Entry 5ELD (X-ray diffraction, 1.40 A resolution); this record covers chains B and C of the 5 polymer chains in the assembly.

Chain B (and C):
Molecule: Cholera enterotoxin B subunit
From: Vibrio cholerae O1
Notes: chain C of this document is another copy of the same molecule, construct and numbering; everything in this record applies to it too
UniProt: Q57193 (Q57193_VIBCL); residues 1-103 here correspond to UniProt positions 22-124 (UniProt number = residue number + 21)
Chain sequence (103 residues; each row starts with the number of its first residue):
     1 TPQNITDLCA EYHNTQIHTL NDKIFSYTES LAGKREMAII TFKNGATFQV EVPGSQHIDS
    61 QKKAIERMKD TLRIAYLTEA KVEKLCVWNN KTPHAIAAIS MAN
Disulfide bonds: Cys9-Cys86
Metal / ion sites: Na+: Cys9, Tyr12, Thr15 (shared with 1 residue of chain A)
What the authors report for this chain:
  - binding site for alpha-L-fucopyranose: Gln3
  - binding site for 2-acetamido-2-deoxy-alpha-D-glucopyranose: Gly45

Chain B / chain C interface:
Pairs across the interface (59; chain B residue first):
  Thr1(B) with Arg35(C); Met37(C); Gln49(C); Thr92(C)
  Pro2(B) with Arg35(C); Ile39(C); Pro93(C)
  Gln3(B) with Ile39(C); Thr47(C); Thr92(C); Pro93(C)
  Ile5(B) with Thr28(C)
  Leu8(B) with Ser30(C); Arg35(C)
  Glu11(B) with Arg35(C), salt bridge
  Tyr12(B) with Ala32(C); Gly33(C), hydrogen bond (side chain-backbone); Arg35(C)
  Ile58(B) with Lys34(C)
  Ser60(B) with Glu36(C), hydrogen bond
  Gln61(B) with Leu31(C), hydrogen bond (side chain-backbone); Ala32(C); Gly33(C); Glu36(C)
  Lys63(B) with Lys62(C)
  Ala64(B) with Leu31(C), hydrophobic
  Arg67(B) with Glu29(C); Glu66(C), salt bridge; Lys69(C); Asp70(C), salt bridge; Arg73(C), hydrogen bond (backbone-side chain)
  Met68(B) with Glu29(C), hydrogen bond (backbone-side chain); Leu31(C), hydrophobic
  Asp70(B) with Arg73(C)
  Thr71(B) with Glu29(C), hydrogen bond; Arg73(C), hydrogen bond
  Ile74(B) with Leu77(C), hydrophobic
  Thr78(B) with Leu77(C)
  Ala80(B) with Leu77(C), hydrophobic
  Trp88(B) with Leu31(C), hydrophobic
  Ile96(B) with Leu31(C)
  Ala97(B) with Ser30(C); Leu31(C), hydrogen bond (backbone-backbone); Ala32(C)
  Ala98(B) with Glu29(C); Ser30(C)
  Ile99(B) with Tyr27(C); Thr28(C); Glu29(C), hydrogen bond (backbone-backbone)
  Ser100(B) with Tyr27(C); Thr28(C)
  Met101(B) with Ser26(C); Tyr27(C), hydrogen bond (backbone-backbone); Tyr76(C), hydrogen bond (backbone-side chain); Leu77(C), hydrophobic
  Ala102(B) with Phe25(C); Ser26(C); Tyr76(C), hydrogen bond (backbone-side chain)
  Asn103(B) with Tyr76(C)
Also at the interface, not in a pair above, chain B (31 interface residues in all): Asn4, Val50, Ile65

Summary:
31 residues of chain B and 25 residues of chain C are in contact, with 12 hydrogen bonds and 3 salt bridges.
Among the polar pairs are Glu11(B)-Arg35(C), Arg67(B)-Glu66(C) and Arg67(B)-Asp70(C). Cys9(B), Tyr12(B) and
Thr15(B) coordinate Na+. The paper reports a binding site for alpha-L-fucopyranose at Gln3(B); a binding site
for 2-acetamido-2-deoxy-alpha-D-glucopyranose at Gly45(B).
Both chains are Cholera enterotoxin B subunit (Vibrio cholerae O1). Entry 5ELD (Cholera toxin classical
B-pentamer in complex with A Lewis-y) was determined by X-ray diffraction together with 5ELB, 5ELE and 5ELF
from the same study.
